PDB entry 7PQH | electron microscopy, 3.87 A resolution | chains B and J of the 12 polymer chains in the assembly

== Chain B (and J) ==
Molecule: Target of rapamycin complex 1 subunit KOG1
Organism: Saccharomyces cerevisiae
Notes: chain J of this document is another copy of the same molecule, construct and numbering; everything in this record applies to it too
Reference sequence: P38873 (KOG1_YEAST); residues 1-1557 here = UniProt positions 1-1557
Amino-acid sequence (1608 residues; numbered 1 to 1608; the number before each row is that of its first residue):
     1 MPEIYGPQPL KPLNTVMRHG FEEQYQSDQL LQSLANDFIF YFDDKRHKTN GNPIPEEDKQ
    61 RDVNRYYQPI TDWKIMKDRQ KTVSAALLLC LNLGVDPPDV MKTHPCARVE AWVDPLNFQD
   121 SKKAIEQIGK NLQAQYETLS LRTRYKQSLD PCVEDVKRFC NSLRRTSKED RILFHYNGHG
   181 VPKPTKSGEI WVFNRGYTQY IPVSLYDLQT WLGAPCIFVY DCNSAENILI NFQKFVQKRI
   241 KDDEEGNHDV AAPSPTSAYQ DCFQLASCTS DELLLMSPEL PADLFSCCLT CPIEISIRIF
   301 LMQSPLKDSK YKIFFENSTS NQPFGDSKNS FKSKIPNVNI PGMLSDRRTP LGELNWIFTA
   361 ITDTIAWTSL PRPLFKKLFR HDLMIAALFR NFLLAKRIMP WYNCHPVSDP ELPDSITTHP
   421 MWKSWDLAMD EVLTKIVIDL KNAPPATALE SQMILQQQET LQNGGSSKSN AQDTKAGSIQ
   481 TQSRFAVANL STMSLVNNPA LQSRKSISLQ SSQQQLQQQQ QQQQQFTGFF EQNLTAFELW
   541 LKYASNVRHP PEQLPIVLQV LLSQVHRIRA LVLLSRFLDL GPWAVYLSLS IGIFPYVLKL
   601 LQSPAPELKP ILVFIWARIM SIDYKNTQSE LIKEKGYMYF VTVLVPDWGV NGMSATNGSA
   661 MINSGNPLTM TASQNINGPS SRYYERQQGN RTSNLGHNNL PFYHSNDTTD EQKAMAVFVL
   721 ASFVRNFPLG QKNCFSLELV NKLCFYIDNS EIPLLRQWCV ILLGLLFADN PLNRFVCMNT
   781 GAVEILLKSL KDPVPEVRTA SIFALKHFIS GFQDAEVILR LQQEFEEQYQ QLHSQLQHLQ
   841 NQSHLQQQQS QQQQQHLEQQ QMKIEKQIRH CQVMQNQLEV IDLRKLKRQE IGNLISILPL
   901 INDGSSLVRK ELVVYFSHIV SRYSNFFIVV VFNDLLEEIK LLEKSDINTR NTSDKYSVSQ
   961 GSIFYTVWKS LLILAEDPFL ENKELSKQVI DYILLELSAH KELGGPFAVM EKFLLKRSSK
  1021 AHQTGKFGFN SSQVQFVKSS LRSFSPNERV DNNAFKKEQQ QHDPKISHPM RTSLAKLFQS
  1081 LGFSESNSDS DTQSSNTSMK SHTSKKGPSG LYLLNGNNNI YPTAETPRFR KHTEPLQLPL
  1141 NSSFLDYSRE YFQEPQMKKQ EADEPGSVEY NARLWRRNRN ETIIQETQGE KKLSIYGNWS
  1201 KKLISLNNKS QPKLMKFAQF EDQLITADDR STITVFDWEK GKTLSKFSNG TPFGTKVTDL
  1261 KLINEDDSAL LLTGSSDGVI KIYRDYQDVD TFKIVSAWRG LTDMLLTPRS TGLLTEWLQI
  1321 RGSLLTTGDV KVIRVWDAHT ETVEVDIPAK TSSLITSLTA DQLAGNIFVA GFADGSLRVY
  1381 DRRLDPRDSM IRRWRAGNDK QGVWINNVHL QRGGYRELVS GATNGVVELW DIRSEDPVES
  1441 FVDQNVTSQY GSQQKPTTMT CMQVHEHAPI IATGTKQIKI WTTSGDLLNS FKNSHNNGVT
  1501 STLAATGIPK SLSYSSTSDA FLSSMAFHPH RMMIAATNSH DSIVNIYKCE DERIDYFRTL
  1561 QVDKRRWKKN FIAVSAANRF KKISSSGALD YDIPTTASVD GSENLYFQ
Disordered / not traced: 1-38, 313-332, 443-525, 647-707, 941-958, 1017-1068, 1087-1094, 1111-1131, 1443-1457, 1493-1519, 1552-1608 (chain J: 1-38, 313-332, 443-525, 647-707, 944-959, 1017-1067, 1087-1094, 1111-1131, 1443-1457, 1495-1519, 1552-1608)
Cystine bridges: Cys216-Cys262
Reported in the primary citation:
  - mutagenesis - R884D: decreased localization
  - mutagenesis - L762P, L766P, C777R, I802N, A804E, L900P, L912Q: decreased growth

== Chain B / chain J interface ==
Contacting residue pairs (10):
  Asn194(B) - Glu816(J)  hydrogen bond
  Arg195(B) - Glu816(J)  hydrogen bond (backbone-side chain)
  Arg195(B) - Leu819(J)
  Arg195(B) - Arg820(J)
  Gly196(B) - Glu816(J)  hydrogen bond (backbone-side chain)
  Gly196(B) - Leu819(J)
  Thr198(B) - Glu816(J)
  Glu816(B) - Gly196(J)
  Arg820(B) - Arg195(J)
  Gln823(B) - Arg195(J)  hydrogen bond
Other interface residues (no listed pair), chain B (8 interface residues in all): Glu154
Other interface residues (no listed pair), chain J (6 interface residues in all): Asp155

== In short ==
The interface between chain B and chain J involves 8 residues on one side and 6 on the other, with 4 hydrogen
bonds. Polar pairs include Asn194(B)-Glu816(J), Arg195(B)-Glu816(J) and Gly196(B)-Glu816(J). From the paper:
L762P, L766P and C777R of chain B, among others, reduce growth; R884D of chain B reduces localization; 8
substitutions were tested in all.
Chain B and chain J are both Target of rapamycin complex 1 subunit KOG1 (Saccharomyces cerevisiae); the
structure, Cryo-EM structure of Saccharomyces cerevisiae TOROID (TORC1 Organized in Inhibited Domains), was
determined by electron microscopy.
